Entry 3SIV (X-ray diffraction, 3.30 A resolution); this record covers chains A and F of the 6 polymer chains in the assembly.

# Chain A
Molecule: NHP2-like protein 1
Source organism: Homo sapiens
UniProt: P55769 (NH2L1_HUMAN); residues 1-128 here = UniProt positions 1-128
Chain sequence (130 residues; numbered -1 to 128; the number before each row is that of its first residue; numbers below 1 keep their minus sign (Gly-1 is residue -1)):
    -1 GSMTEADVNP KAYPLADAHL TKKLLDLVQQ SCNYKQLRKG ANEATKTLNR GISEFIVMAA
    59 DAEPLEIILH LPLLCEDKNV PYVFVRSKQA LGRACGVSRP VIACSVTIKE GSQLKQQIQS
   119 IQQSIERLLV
Disordered / not traced: -1 to 0
Differences from the reference sequence: expression tag (-1 to 0)

# Chain F
Molecule: U4atac snRNA
Notes: fragment: GB bases 28-55
Sequence (32 nucleotides; row label = number of the first residue in the row):
    26 UACUGUCCAA UGAGCGCAUA GUGAGGGCAG UA
From the paper describing this entry:
  - mutagenesis - G41A (apparent Kd >>25 uM): decreased binding to U4/U6 small nuclear ribonucleoprotein Prp31
  - mutagenesis - A45U (apparent Kd 9 uM): unchanged binding to U4/U6 small nuclear ribonucleoprotein Prp31

# How chain A and chain F interact
Contacting residue pairs (21; chain A residue first):
  Lys37(A) - A35(F)  base contact
  Lys37(A) - G37(F)  hydrogen bond to the base
  Gly38(A) - A35(F)  sugar contact
  Gly38(A) - U36(F)  phosphate contact
  Gly38(A) - G37(F)  base contact
  Ala39(A) - U36(F)  hydrogen bond to the phosphate
  Ala39(A) - G37(F)  base contact
  Asn40(A) - G37(F)  hydrogen bond to the base
  Glu41(A) - G37(F)  hydrogen bond to the base
  Ala60(A) - U36(F)  base contact
  Glu61(A) - U36(F)  hydrogen bond to the base
  Ile65(A) - U36(F)  base contact
  Lys86(A) - U36(F)  hydrogen bond to the base
  Val95(A) - A35(F)  base contact
  Ser96(A) - A34(F)  hydrogen bond to the base
  Arg97(A) - A34(F)  salt bridge to the phosphate
  Arg97(A) - A35(F)  salt bridge to the phosphate
  Pro98(A) - U36(F)  phosphate contact
  Val99(A) - A35(F)  sugar contact
  Val99(A) - U36(F)  phosphate contact
  Ile100(A) - U36(F)  hydrogen bond to the phosphate

# Overview
15 residues of chain A and 4 residues of chain F are in contact; the contacts include 8 hydrogen bonds and 2
salt bridges. Polar pairs include Lys37(A)-G37(F), Asn40(A)-G37(F) and Glu41(A)-G37(F). The paper reports that
G41A of chain F reduces binding to U4/U6 small nuclear ribonucleoprotein Prp31; A45U of chain F leaves binding
to U4/U6 small nuclear ribonucleoprotein Prp31 unchanged.
Chain A is NHP2-like protein 1 (Homo sapiens) and chain F is U4atac snRNA; the structure, Structure of a
hPrp31-15.5K-U4atac 5' stem loop complex, dimeric form, was determined by X-ray diffraction, deposited
together with 3SIU.
